Entry 3MCK (X-ray diffraction, 2.30 A resolution); this record covers chains L and H.

[Chain L]
Name: C705 monoclonal light chain
Source organism: Mus musculus
Sequence (219 residues; row label = number of the first residue in the row):
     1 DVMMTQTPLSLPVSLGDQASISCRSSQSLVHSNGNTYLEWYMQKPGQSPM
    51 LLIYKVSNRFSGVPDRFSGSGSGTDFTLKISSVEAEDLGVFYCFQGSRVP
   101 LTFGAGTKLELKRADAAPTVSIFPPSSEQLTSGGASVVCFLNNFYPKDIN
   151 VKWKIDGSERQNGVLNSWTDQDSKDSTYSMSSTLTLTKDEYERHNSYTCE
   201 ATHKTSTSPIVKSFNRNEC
Disulfide bonds: C23-C93, C139-C199

[Chain H]
Name: C705 monoclonal heavy chain
Source organism: Mus musculus
Notes: fragment: FD fragment of the heavy chain
Sequence (228 residues; each row starts with the number of its first residue):
     1 QVTLKESGPGILQPSQTLSLTCSFSGFSLSTSGMGVSWIRQPSGKGLEWL
    51 AHIYWDDDKRYNPSLKSRLTISKDTSRNQVFLKITSVDTTDTATYYCTRS
   101 SGSIVIATGFAYWGQGTLVTVSAAKTTAPSVYPLAPVCGDTTGSSVTLGC
   151 LVKGYFPEPVTLTWNSGSLSSGVHTFPAVLQSDLYTLSSSVTVTSSTWPS
   201 QSITCNVAHPASSTKVDKKIEPRGPTIK
Unresolved in the structure: 227-228
Disulfide bonds: C22-C97, C150-C205

[Interface between chain L and chain H]
Cross-chain cystine bridges: C219(L)-C138(H)
Residue-residue contacts (77):
  Y37(L) - T108(H)
  E39(L) - T108(H)
  E39(L) - G109(H)  hydrogen bond (side chain-backbone)
  Y41(L) - G109(H)
  Y41(L) - F110(H)  hydrogen bond (side chain-backbone)
  Q43(L) - Q41(H)  hydrogen bond
  Q43(L) - Y96(H)
  S48(L) - Y96(H)
  S48(L) - W113(H)
  S48(L) - G114(H)  hydrogen bond (side chain-backbone)
  S48(L) - Q115(H)
  P49(L) - L47(H)  hydrophobic
  P49(L) - W113(H)  hydrogen bond (backbone-side chain)
  L51(L) - G109(H)
  L51(L) - F110(H)
  F60(L) - A111(H)  hydrophobic
  Y92(L) - Q41(H)  hydrogen bond
  Y92(L) - L47(H)  hydrophobic
  F94(L) - A107(H)
  F94(L) - T108(H)
  F94(L) - F110(H)  hydrophobic
  G96(L) - A107(H)
  G96(L) - T108(H)
  V99(L) - W49(H)  hydrophobic
  V99(L) - R60(H)
  V99(L) - Y61(H)
  P100(L) - W49(H)  hydrophobic
  P100(L) - N62(H)
  P100(L) - P63(H)
  L101(L) - W49(H)
  L101(L) - A107(H)
  F103(L) - I39(H)  hydrophobic
  F103(L) - L47(H)  hydrophobic
  S121(L) - T147(H)
  I122(L) - V137(H)
  F123(L) - L134(H)
  F123(L) - A135(H)
  F123(L) - P136(H)
  F123(L) - T147(H)
  F123(L) - L148(H)
  P124(L) - V137(H)
  P124(L) - R223(H)  hydrogen bond (backbone-side chain)
  P125(L) - R223(H)  hydrogen bond (backbone-side chain)
  S126(L) - Y132(H)
  S126(L) - P133(H)
  E128(L) - V131(H)
  E128(L) - Y132(H)
  E128(L) - P133(H)
  E128(L) - K218(H)  salt bridge
  Q129(L) - Y132(H)
  Q129(L) - K153(H)
  S132(L) - Y132(H)
  S136(L) - L151(H)
  V138(L) - L134(H)  hydrophobic
  F140(L) - F176(H)  hydrophobic
  F140(L) - S188(H)
  F140(L) - S189(H)
  F140(L) - S190(H)
  N142(L) - H174(H)
  N142(L) - F176(H)
  N142(L) - S190(H)  hydrogen bond
  N143(L) - H174(H)  hydrogen bond
  L165(L) - V179(H)  hydrophobic
  L165(L) - Q181(H)
  S167(L) - F176(H)
  S167(L) - P177(H)  hydrogen bond (side chain-backbone)
  W168(L) - P177(H)
  T169(L) - F176(H)
  S179(L) - H174(H)  hydrogen bond
  S179(L) - F176(H)
  M180(L) - F176(H)
  S181(L) - F176(H)
  S181(L) - S188(H)  hydrogen bond
  F214(L) - V137(H)  hydrophobic
  C219(L) - C138(H)  disulfide
  C219(L) - G224(H)
  C219(L) - P225(H)  hydrophobic
Other interface residues (no listed pair), chain L (43 interface residues in all): Q47, A105, N166, T185, N217
Other interface residues (no listed pair), chain H (45 interface residues in all): K45, G46, G149, T175

[In short]
Chain L and chain H form an interface of 43 and 45 residues respectively, with 1 disulfide bond, 13 hydrogen
bonds and 1 salt bridge. Polar contacts include E128(L)-K218(H), E39(L)-G109(H) and Y41(L)-F110(H).
Chain L is C705 monoclonal light chain and chain H is C705 monoclonal heavy chain, both from Mus musculus; the
structure, Crystal structure of anti-beta-amyloid antibody C705, was determined by X-ray diffraction.
